Entry 9N2D (electron microscopy, 2.70 A resolution); this record covers chains C and B of the 6 polymer chains in the assembly.

# Chain C
Molecule: Bam H
From: Flavobacterium johnsoniae UW101
UniProt: A5FLQ8 (A5FLQ8_FLAJ1); residue numbers follow UniProt; this construct covers 22-538
Chain sequence (517 residues; each row starts with the number of its first residue):
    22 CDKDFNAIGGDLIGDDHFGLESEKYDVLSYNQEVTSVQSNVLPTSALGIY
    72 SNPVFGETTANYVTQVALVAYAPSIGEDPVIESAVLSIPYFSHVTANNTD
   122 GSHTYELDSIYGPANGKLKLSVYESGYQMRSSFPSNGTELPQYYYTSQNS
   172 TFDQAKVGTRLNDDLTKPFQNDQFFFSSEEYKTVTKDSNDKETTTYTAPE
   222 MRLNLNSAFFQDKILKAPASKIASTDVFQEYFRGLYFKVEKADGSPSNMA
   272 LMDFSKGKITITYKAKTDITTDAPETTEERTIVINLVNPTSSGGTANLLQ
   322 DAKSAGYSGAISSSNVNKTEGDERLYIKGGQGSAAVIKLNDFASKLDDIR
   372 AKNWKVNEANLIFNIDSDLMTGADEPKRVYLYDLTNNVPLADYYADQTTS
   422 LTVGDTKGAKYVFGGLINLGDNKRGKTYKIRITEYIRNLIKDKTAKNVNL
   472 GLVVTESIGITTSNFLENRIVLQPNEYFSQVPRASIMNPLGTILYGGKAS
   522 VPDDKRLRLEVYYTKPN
Covalently attached groups: palmitic acid (PLM) linked to Cys22

# Chain B
Molecule: Bam G
From: Flavobacterium johnsoniae UW101
UniProt: A5FK27 (A5FK27_FLAJ1); numbering as in UniProt (aligned over 1-409)
Chain sequence (409 residues; numbered 1 to 409; the number before each row is that of its first residue):
     1 MIKKIIISACLLISFVSFAQQGTASPYSFYGIGDIKFKGTLEYRSMAGVA
    51 VEQDSIHLNIENPASYASLMQTTFTVGGTFGTSTLKSNTGSAKAQRTTFD
   101 YLAVGIPVGKFGVSFGLIPLSSVGYKILDDNTATEGAVSSQLSGKGGINK
   151 VYFGVGYKIKPHWTIGADVQYNFGKITTTSIEQVTGVQNGTSESNASTLS
   201 GANFDLGTMYQTKIYKKVNLFTSLSYTFSSNLNSENVREINVSGDPDPYA
   251 YPASTTKLKLPSRVIIGAGIGESRKWLVGTTLAFQGEGQLTNYYNAMDNV
   301 RYENYAKYAIGGYYIPNYTSFTSYLSRITYRAGLKYEKIGLIVNNESIKD
   351 VGMTLGAGIPIPGYFSNVNIGIEFGKKGTVSSNLVQENYVNFSVGFSFND
   401 KWFVKSKFN
Not modelled in the structure: 1-19
Small-molecule neighbours:
  - diacyl glycerol (DGA): Val76, Gly77, Gly78, Thr79, Phe80, Gln95, Thr97, Phe99, Val394, Phe396
  - JSG ((2R,4R,5R,6R)-6-[(1R)-1,2-bis(oxidanyl)ethyl]-2-[(2R,4R,5R,6R)-6-[(1R)-1,2-bis(oxidanyl)ethyl]-5-[(2S,3S,4R,5R,6R)-6-[(1S)-1,2-bis(oxidanyl)ethyl]-4-[(2R,3S,4R,5S,6R)-6-[(1S)-2-[(2S,3S,4S,5S,6R)-6-[(1S)-1,2-bis(oxidanyl)ethyl]-3,4,5-tris(oxidanyl)oxan-2-yl]oxy-1-oxidanyl-ethyl]-3,4-bis(oxidanyl)-5-phosphonooxy-oxan-2-yl]oxy-3-oxidanyl-5-phosphonooxy-oxan-2-yl]oxy-2-carboxy-2-[[(2R,3S,4R,5R,6R)-5-[[(3R)-3-dodecanoyloxytetradecanoyl]amino]-6-[[(2R,3S,4R,5R,6R)-3-oxidanyl-5-[[(3R)-3-oxidanyltetradecanoyl]amino]-4-[(3R)-3-oxidanyltetradecanoyl]oxy-6-phosphonooxy-oxan-2-yl]methoxy]-3-phosphonooxy-4-[(3R)-3-tetradecanoyloxytetradecanoyl]oxy-oxan-2-yl]methoxy]oxan-4-yl]oxy-4,5-bis(oxidanyl)oxane-2-carboxylic acid): Phe115, Leu117, Val151, Tyr152, Phe153, Val169, Gln170, Tyr171, Phe173, Ser200, Gly201, Ala202, Asn233, Thr255
  - phosphatidylethanolamine (PTY): Ile106, Val108, Gly109, Phe403, Lys405

# Interface between chain C and chain B
Pairs across the interface (70; chain C residue first):
  Cys22(C) with Gln95(B), hydrogen bond (backbone-side chain)
  Asp23(C) with Gln20(B); Gln95(B); Arg96(B)
  Lys24(C) with Lys126(B), hydrogen bond (backbone-side chain)
  Asp25(C) with Lys126(B), hydrogen bond (backbone-side chain)
  Phe26(C) with Lys126(B); Ile127(B); Leu128(B), hydrophobic; Gln141(B)
  Asn27(C) with Ala92(B); Lys126(B), hydrogen bond (side chain-backbone); Ile127(B); Leu128(B), hydrogen bond (backbone-backbone)
  Ala28(C) with Leu128(B)
  Ile29(C) with Leu85(B), hydrophobic; Thr89(B); Gly90(B); Ser91(B); Ala92(B), hydrophobic; Ile127(B); Val385(B), hydrophobic
  Gly30(C) with Ile127(B); Val385(B)
  Gly31(C) with Ile127(B); Leu142(B)
  Leu33(C) with Tyr27(B), hydrophobic; Tyr30(B), hydrogen bond (backbone-side chain); Val343(B), hydrophobic; Val385(B), hydrophobic
  Ile34(C) with Pro26(B); Phe29(B), hydrophobic; Tyr125(B), hydrophobic; Ile127(B), hydrophobic; Leu142(B), hydrophobic
  Gly35(C) with Phe29(B); Met297(B)
  Asp37(C) with Ser180(B); Glu182(B)
  His38(C) with Glu193(B), salt bridge; Arg238(B), hydrogen bond; Tyr251(B)
  Phe39(C) with Ser180(B); Glu182(B); Thr191(B); Glu193(B)
  Leu41(C) with Glu182(B); Val184(B), hydrophobic; Thr191(B)
  Lys376(C) with Val242(B); Asp245(B), salt bridge; Asp247(B), hydrogen bond (side chain-backbone)
  Asn378(C) with Asn189(B), hydrogen bond (backbone-side chain); Gly190(B); Thr191(B); Val242(B)
  Glu379(C) with Val187(B); Gln188(B), hydrogen bond (side chain-backbone)
  Arg458(C) with Asn189(B); Val242(B); Ser243(B), hydrogen bond (side chain-backbone); Gly244(B); Asp245(B), salt bridge
  Lys462(C) with Asp245(B), salt bridge; Asp247(B)
  Tyr533(C) with Val187(B), hydrophobic
  Thr535(C) with Thr191(B)
  Pro537(C) with Tyr249(B), hydrophobic; Tyr251(B)
  Asn538(C) with Tyr251(B), hydrogen bond (backbone-side chain)
Also at the interface, not in a pair above, chain C (28 interface residues in all): Asn374, Val377
Also at the interface, not in a pair above, chain B (44 interface residues in all): Gln21, Lys86, Ser87, Gln183, Ile240, Leu384

# In short
The interface between chain C and chain B involves 28 residues on one side and 44 on the other; the contacts
include 12 hydrogen bonds and 4 salt bridges. Among the polar pairs are His38(C)-Glu193(B),
Lys376(C)-Asp245(B) and Arg458(C)-Asp245(B).
Here chain C is Bam H and chain B is Bam G, both from Flavobacterium johnsoniae UW101. Entry 9N2D (Cryo-EM
structure of an extended F. johnsoniae BAM complex, composite map) was determined by electron microscopy
together with 9N2E from the same study.
